Entry 7U5C (electron microscopy, 4.60 A resolution (low resolution: residue-level contacts below are approximate; hydrogen-bond / salt-bridge calls are withheld)); this record covers chains C and D of the 8 polymer chains in the assembly.

Chain C:
Name: DNA polymerase alpha catalytic subunit
Source organism: Homo sapiens
Notes: EC 2.7.7.7
Reference sequence: P09884 (DPOLA_HUMAN); residues 335-1462 here = UniProt positions 335-1462
Amino-acid sequence (1132 residues; row label = number of the first residue in the row):
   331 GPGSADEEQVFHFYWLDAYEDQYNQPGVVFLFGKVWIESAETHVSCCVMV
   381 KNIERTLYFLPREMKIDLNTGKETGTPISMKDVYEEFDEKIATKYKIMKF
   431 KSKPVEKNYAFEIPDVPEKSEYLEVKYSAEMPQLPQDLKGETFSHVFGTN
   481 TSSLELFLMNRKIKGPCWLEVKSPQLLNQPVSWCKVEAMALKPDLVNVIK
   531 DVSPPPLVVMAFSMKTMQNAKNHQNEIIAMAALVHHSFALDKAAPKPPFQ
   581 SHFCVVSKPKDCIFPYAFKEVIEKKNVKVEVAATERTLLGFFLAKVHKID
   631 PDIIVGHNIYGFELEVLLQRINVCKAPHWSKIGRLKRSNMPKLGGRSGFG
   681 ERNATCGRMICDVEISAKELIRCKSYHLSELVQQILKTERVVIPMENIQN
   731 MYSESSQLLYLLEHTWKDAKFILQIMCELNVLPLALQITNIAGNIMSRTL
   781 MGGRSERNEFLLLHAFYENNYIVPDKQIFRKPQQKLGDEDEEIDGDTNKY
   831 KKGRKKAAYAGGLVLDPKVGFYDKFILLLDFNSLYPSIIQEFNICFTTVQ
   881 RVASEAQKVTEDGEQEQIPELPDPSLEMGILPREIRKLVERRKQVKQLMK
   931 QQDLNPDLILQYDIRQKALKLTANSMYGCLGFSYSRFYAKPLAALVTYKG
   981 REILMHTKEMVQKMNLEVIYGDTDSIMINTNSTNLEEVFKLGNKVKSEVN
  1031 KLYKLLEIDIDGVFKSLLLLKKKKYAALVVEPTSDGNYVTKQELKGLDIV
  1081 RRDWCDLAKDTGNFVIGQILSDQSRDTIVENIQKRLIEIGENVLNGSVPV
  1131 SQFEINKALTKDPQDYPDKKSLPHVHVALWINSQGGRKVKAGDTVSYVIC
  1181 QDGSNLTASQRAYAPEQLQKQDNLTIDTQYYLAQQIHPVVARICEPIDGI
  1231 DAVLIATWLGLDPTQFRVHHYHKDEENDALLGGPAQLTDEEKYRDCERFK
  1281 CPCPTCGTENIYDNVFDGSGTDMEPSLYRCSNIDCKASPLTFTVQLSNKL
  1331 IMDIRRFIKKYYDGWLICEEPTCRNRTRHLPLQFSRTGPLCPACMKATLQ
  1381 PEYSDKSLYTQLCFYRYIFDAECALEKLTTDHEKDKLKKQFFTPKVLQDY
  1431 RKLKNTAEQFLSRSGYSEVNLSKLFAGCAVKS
Disordered / not traced: 331-337, 673-679, 809-841, 883-897, 1259-1265, 1457-1462
Differences from the reference sequence: expression tag (331-334)
Metal / ion sites: Zn2+ site 1: Cys-1283, Cys-1286, Cys-1310; Zn2+ site 2: Cys-1353, Cys-1371, Cys-1374
UniProt features mapped onto this chain:
  - zinc finger: Cys-1283 to Ser-1318 (CysA-type)
  - motif: Cys-1348 to Cys-1374 (CysB motif)
  - binding site (Zn(2+)): Cys-1283, Cys-1286, Cys-1310, Cys-1315, Cys-1348, Cys-1353, Cys-1371, Cys-1374
  - modified residue: Thr-406 (Phosphothreonine), Lys-970 (N6-succinyllysine)
  - natural variant: Pro-1381 (P1381L: In VEODS)
What the authors report for this chain:
  - conformationally variable residues (loop rearrangement): Asp-1400 to Pro-1424

Chain D:
Name: DNA polymerase alpha subunit B
Source organism: Homo sapiens
Reference sequence: Q14181 (DPOA2_HUMAN); residues 1-598 here = UniProt positions 1-598
Amino-acid sequence (598 residues; each row starts with the number of its first residue):
     1 MSASAQQLAEELQIFGLDCEEALIEKLVELCVQYGQNEEGMVGELIAFCT
    51 STHKVGLTSEILNSFEHEFLSKRLSKARHSTCKDSGHAGARDIVSIQELI
   101 EVEEEEEILLNSYTTPSKGSQKRAISTPETPLTKRSVSTRSPHQLLSPSS
   151 FSPSATPSQKYNSRSNRGEVVTSFGLAQGVSWSGRGGAGNISLKVLGCPE
   201 ALTGSYKSMFQKLPDIREVLTCKIEELGSELKEHYKIEAFTPLLAPAQEP
   251 VTLLGQIGCDSNGKLNNKSVILEGDREHSSGAQIPVDLSELKEYSLFPGQ
   301 VVIMEGINTTGRKLVATKLYEGVPLPFYQPTEEDADFEQSMVLVACGPYT
   351 TSDSITYDPLLDLIAVINHDRPDVCILFGPFLDAKHEQVENCLLTSPFED
   401 IFKQCLRTIIEGTRSSGSHLVFVPSLRDVHHEPVYPQPPFSYSDLSREDK
   451 KQVQFVSEPCSLSINGVIFGLTSTDLLFHLGAEEISSSSGTSDRFSRILK
   501 HILTQRSYYPLYPPQEDMAIDYESFYVYAQLPVTPDVLIIPSELRYFVKD
   551 VLGCVCVNPGRLTKGQVGGTFARLYLRRPAADGAERQSPCIAVQVVRI
Disordered / not traced: 1-154
UniProt features mapped onto this chain:
  - modified residue: Ser-126 (Phosphoserine), Thr-127 (Phosphothreonine), Thr-130 (Phosphothreonine), Ser-141 (Phosphoserine), Ser-147 (Phosphoserine), Ser-152 (Phosphoserine), Ser-154 (Phosphoserine)

Chain C / chain D interface:
Pairs across the interface - 62 pairs, chain C then chain D:
  His-553(C) / Gln-248(D)
  His-553(C) / Thr-309(D)
  Gln-554(C) / Gln-248(D)
  Gly-641(C) / Pro-246(D)
  Glu-645(C) / Pro-246(D)
  Gln-649(C) / Gln-248(D)
  Gln-649(C) / Glu-249(D)
  Lys-1141(C) / Lys-268(D)
  Lys-1141(C) / Ser-269(D)
  Asp-1145(C) / Asn-266(D)
  Asp-1145(C) / Lys-268(D)
  Pro-1147(C) / Lys-264(D)
  Asp-1148(C) / Asn-262(D)
  Val-1324(C) / Ser-396(D)
  Val-1324(C) / Pro-397(D)
  Gln-1325(C) / Cys-392(D)
  Gln-1325(C) / Leu-393(D)
  Gln-1325(C) / Leu-394(D)
  Gln-1325(C) / Thr-395(D)
  Gln-1325(C) / Ser-396(D)
  Asn-1328(C) / Cys-392(D)
  Asn-1328(C) / Leu-393(D)
  Asn-1328(C) / Phe-398(D)
  Lys-1329(C) / Cys-392(D)
  Ile-1331(C) / Val-429(D)
  Met-1332(C) / Ala-384(D)
  Met-1332(C) / Val-429(D)
  Arg-1335(C) / Val-429(D)
  Arg-1335(C) / Pro-433(D)
  Ile-1338(C) / Met-209(D)
  Lys-1339(C) / Asp-517(D)
  Tyr-1341(C) / Met-209(D)
  Tyr-1342(C) / Ser-208(D)
  Tyr-1342(C) / Met-209(D)
  Tyr-1342(C) / Val-434(D)
  Tyr-1342(C) / Ala-519(D)
  Tyr-1342(C) / Ile-520(D)
  Tyr-1342(C) / Asp-521(D)
  Asp-1343(C) / Glu-516(D)
  Asp-1343(C) / Asp-517(D)
  Arg-1356(C) / Asn-262(D)
  His-1359(C) / Gln-256(D)
  His-1359(C) / Gly-258(D)
  His-1359(C) / Cys-259(D)
  Leu-1360(C) / Tyr-512(D)
  Pro-1361(C) / Glu-273(D)
  Leu-1362(C) / Arg-217(D)
  Leu-1362(C) / Glu-273(D)
  Leu-1362(C) / Gly-274(D)
  Gln-1363(C) / Gly-281(D)
  Gln-1363(C) / Ala-282(D)
  Phe-1364(C) / Arg-217(D)
  Leu-1388(C) / Met-209(D)
  Phe-1440(C) / Met-209(D)
  Arg-1443(C) / Glu-432(D)
  Ser-1444(C) / Tyr-206(D)
  Ser-1444(C) / Lys-207(D)
  Ser-1444(C) / Ser-208(D)
  Ser-1444(C) / Met-209(D)
  Gly-1445(C) / Met-209(D)
  Gly-1445(C) / Phe-210(D)
  Glu-1448(C) / Lys-207(D)
Also at the interface, not in a pair above, chain C (39 interface residues in all): Asn-552, Asn-555, Arg-1358, Asp-1385, Leu-1441
Also at the interface, not in a pair above, chain D (54 interface residues in all): Pro-214, Ile-216, Asp-260, Ser-261, Gly-263, Leu-265, Gln-283, Val-389, Leu-426, His-431, Pro-438, Pro-513, Pro-514, Gln-515

Overview:
Chain C and chain D form an interface of 39 and 54 residues respectively. Cys-1283(C), Cys-1286(C) and
Cys-1310(C) coordinate Zn2+ site 1. Cys-1353(C), Cys-1371(C) and Cys-1374(C) form the Zn2+ site 2. Curated
annotation (UniProt) lists 8 Zn2+-binding residues on chain C. From the paper: conformational variability at
Asp-1400(C).
Here chain C is DNA polymerase alpha catalytic subunit and chain D is DNA polymerase alpha subunit B, both
from Homo sapiens. Entry 7U5C (Cryo-EM structure of human CST bound to DNA polymerase alpha-primase in a
recruitment state) was determined by electron microscopy.
